5E5A - chains J and H of the 11 polymer chains in the assembly; structure by X-ray diffraction, 2.81 A resolution.

== Chain J ==
Molecule: 146-nt DNA strand
From: Homo sapiens
Sequence (146 nucleotides; each row starts with the number of its first residue):
   147 ATCAATATCC ACCTGCAGAT TCTACCAAAA GTGTATTTGG AAACTGCTCC ATCAAAAGGC
   207 ATGTTCAGCG GAATTCCGCT GAACATGCCT TTTGATGGAG CAGTTTCCAA ATACACTTTT
   267 GGTAGAATCT GCAGGTGGAT ATTGAT
Bound ions: Mg2+: DC199 (shared with 1 residue of chain D)

== Chain H ==
Protein: Histone H2B 1.1
From: Xenopus laevis
UniProtKB: P02281 (H2B11_XENLA); residues 1-122 here correspond to UniProt positions 5-126 (UniProt number = residue number + 4)
Chain sequence (123 residues; each row starts with the number of its first residue; numbering starts at 0):
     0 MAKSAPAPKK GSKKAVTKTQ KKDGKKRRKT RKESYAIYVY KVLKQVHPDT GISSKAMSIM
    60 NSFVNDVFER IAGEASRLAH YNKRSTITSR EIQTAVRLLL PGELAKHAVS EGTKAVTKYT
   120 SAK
Not modelled in the structure: 0-27, 122
Differences from the reference sequence: expression tag (0); conflict Thr29 (Ser33 in P02281)
Curated features (UniProtKB/Swiss-Prot):
  - modified residue: Lys2 (N6-acetyllysine), Lys9 (N6-acetyllysine), Ser11 (Phosphoserine), Lys12 (N6-acetyllysine), Lys17 (N6-acetyllysine)
  - glycosylation: Ser109 (O-linked (GlcNAc) serine)
  - cross-link: Lys117 (Glycyl lysine isopeptide (Lys-Gly) (interchain with G-Cter in ubiquitin))

== Chain J / chain H interface ==
Residue-residue contacts (13; chain J residue first):
  DA165(J) - Ser52(H)  phosphate contact
  DA165(J) - Ser53(H)  hydrogen bond to the phosphate
  DT166(J) - Tyr39(H)  hydrogen bond to the phosphate
  DA175(J) - Arg30(H)  sugar contact
  DA175(J) - Glu32(H)  sugar contact
  DG185(J) - Ser84(H)  sugar contact
  DG185(J) - Thr85(H)  phosphate contact
  DG186(J) - Arg83(H)  phosphate contact
  DG186(J) - Ser84(H)  hydrogen bond to the phosphate
  DG186(J) - Thr85(H)  hydrogen bond to the phosphate
  DA187(J) - Arg83(H)  salt bridge to the phosphate
  DT250(J) - Lys28(H)  phosphate contact
  DT250(J) - Thr29(H)  hydrogen bond to the phosphate
Interface residues without a listed pair, chain J (9 interface residues in all): DA174, DT251
Interface residues without a listed pair, chain H (13 interface residues in all): Gly50, Ile51, Lys82

== In short ==
Chain J and chain H form an interface of 9 and 13 residues respectively, with 5 hydrogen bonds and 1 salt
bridge. Among the polar pairs are DA165(J)-Ser53(H), DT166(J)-Tyr39(H) and DG186(J)-Ser84(H).
Here chain J is a 146-nt DNA strand (Homo sapiens) and chain H is Histone H2B 1.1 (Xenopus laevis). Entry 5E5A
(Crystal structure of the chromatin-tethering domain of Human cytomegalovirus IE1 protein bound to the
nucleosome core ...) was determined by X-ray diffraction.
